Entry 6SJB (electron microscopy, 3.70 A resolution); this record covers chains C and X of the 4 polymer chains in the assembly.

[Chain C]
Protein: RecBCD enzyme subunit RecC
From: Escherichia coli
Notes: EC 3.1.11.5
Reference sequence: P07648 (RECC_ECOLI); residue numbers follow UniProt; this construct covers 1-1122
Sequence (1122 residues; numbered 1 to 1122; the number before each row is that of its first residue):
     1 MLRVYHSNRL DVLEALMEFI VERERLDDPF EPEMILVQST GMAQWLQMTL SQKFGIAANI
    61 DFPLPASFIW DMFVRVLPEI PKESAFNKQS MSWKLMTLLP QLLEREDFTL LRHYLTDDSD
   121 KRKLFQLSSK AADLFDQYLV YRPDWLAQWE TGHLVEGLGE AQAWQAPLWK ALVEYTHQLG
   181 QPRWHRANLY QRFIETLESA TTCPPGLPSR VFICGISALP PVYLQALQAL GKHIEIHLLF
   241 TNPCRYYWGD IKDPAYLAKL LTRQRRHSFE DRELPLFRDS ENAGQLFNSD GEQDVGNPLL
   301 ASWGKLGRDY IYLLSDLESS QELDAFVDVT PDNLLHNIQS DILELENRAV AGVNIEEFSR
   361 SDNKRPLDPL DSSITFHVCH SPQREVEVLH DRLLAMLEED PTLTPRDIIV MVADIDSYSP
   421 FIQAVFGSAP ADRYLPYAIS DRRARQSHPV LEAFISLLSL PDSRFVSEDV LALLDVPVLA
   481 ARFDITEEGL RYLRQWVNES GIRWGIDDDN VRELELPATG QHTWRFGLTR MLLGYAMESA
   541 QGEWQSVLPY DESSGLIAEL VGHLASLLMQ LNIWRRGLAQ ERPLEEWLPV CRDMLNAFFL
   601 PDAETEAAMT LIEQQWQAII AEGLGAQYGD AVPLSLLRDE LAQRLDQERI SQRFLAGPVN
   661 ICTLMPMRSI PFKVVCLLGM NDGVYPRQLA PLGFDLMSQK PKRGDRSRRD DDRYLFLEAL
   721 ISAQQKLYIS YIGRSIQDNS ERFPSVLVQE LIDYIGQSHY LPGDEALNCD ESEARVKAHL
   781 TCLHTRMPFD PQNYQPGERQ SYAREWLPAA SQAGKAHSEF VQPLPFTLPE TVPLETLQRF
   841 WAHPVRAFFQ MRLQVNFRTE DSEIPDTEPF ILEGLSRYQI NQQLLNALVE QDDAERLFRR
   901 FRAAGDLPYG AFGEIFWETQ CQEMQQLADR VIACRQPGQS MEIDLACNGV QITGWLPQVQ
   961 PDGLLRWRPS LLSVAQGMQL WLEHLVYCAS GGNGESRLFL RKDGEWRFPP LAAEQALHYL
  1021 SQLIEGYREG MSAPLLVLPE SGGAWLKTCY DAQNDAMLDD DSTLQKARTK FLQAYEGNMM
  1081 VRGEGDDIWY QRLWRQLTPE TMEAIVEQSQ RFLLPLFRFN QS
Not modelled in the structure: 1122
Curated features (UniProtKB/Swiss-Prot):
  - natural variant: Gln647 to Leu655 (sequence variant, change not given here; In recC-1004)
  - mutagenesis: Gln38 (Q38A: Acts at variant Chi sequences), Leu64 (L64A: Does not act at Chi), Trp70 (W70A: Does not act at Chi), Asp133 (D133A: Does not act at Chi), Leu134 (L134A: Acts at variant Chi sequences), Asp136 (D136A: Does not act at Chi), Gln137 (Q137A: Acts at variant Chi sequences), Arg142 (R142A: Acts at variant Chi sequences), Arg186 (R186A/C/H: Does not act at Chi), Asp705 (D705A/H: Acts at variant Chi sequences)

[Chain X]
Molecule: DNA fork substrate
Sequence (85 nucleotides; row label = number of the first residue in the row; note: 5 numbers in that range are skipped by the numbering (no residue carries them; nothing is unmodelled there)):
     1 TTTTTTTTTT TTTTTGAGCG ACTGCACTAC AAC
    39 AGAACCATGG TTCTGTTGTA GTGCAGTCGC TCTTTTTTTT GCTGGTGGTT TT
Not modelled in the structure: 1-3, 39-52

[How chain C and chain X interact]
Contacting residue pairs - 75 pairs, chain C then chain X:
  Gln38(C) - DT81(X)  base contact
  Thr40(C) - DG86(X)  sugar contact
  Phe62(C) - DG86(X)  hydrogen bond to the base
  Pro63(C) - DG86(X)  base contact
  Leu64(C) - DG85(X)  base contact
  Leu64(C) - DG86(X)  base contact
  Pro65(C) - DG85(X)  base contact
  Ala66(C) - DG83(X)  phosphate contact
  Ala66(C) - DT84(X)  sugar contact
  Ala66(C) - DG85(X)  hydrogen bond to the base
  Ser67(C) - DG85(X)  base contact
  Trp70(C) - DT84(X)  stacking on the base
  Lys82(C) - DT84(X)  hydrogen bond to the base
  Glu83(C) - DT84(X)  base contact
  Ser84(C) - DT84(X)  hydrogen bond to the base
  Lys88(C) - DG79(X)  hydrogen bond to the base
  Asp133(C) - DG79(X)  hydrogen bond to the base
  Asp133(C) - DG82(X)  hydrogen bond to the base
  Asp136(C) - DG83(X)  hydrogen bond to the base
  Gln137(C) - DG82(X)  hydrogen bond to the base
  Gln137(C) - DG83(X)  base contact
  Val140(C) - DG83(X)  base contact
  Tyr141(C) - DG83(X)  hydrogen bond to the base
  Arg186(C) - DG83(X)  sugar contact
  Arg186(C) - DT84(X)  salt bridge to the phosphate
  Arg443(C) - DT87(X)  salt bridge to the phosphate
  Tyr492(C) - DT9(X)  base contact
  Arg649(C) - DT81(X)  phosphate contact
  Arg649(C) - DG83(X)  salt bridge to the phosphate
  Arg649(C) - DG85(X)  phosphate contact
  Arg649(C) - DG86(X)  salt bridge to the phosphate
  Ile650(C) - DC80(X)  sugar contact
  Ile650(C) - DT81(X)  hydrogen bond to the phosphate
  Ser651(C) - DT87(X)  base contact
  Gln652(C) - DT81(X)  hydrogen bond to the base
  Arg653(C) - DT87(X)  base contact
  Thr663(C) - DC80(X)  hydrogen bond to the base
  Met665(C) - DT81(X)  base contact
  Pro666(C) - DT81(X)  base contact
  Tyr685(C) - DC80(X)  base contact
  Arg687(C) - DT78(X)  salt bridge to the phosphate
  Arg687(C) - DG79(X)  salt bridge to the phosphate
  Leu689(C) - DT78(X)  phosphate contact
  Leu689(C) - DG79(X)  sugar contact
  Arg706(C) - DG82(X)  base contact
  Arg706(C) - DG83(X)  hydrogen bond to the base
  Arg708(C) - DC80(X)  salt bridge to the phosphate
  Arg708(C) - DG82(X)  salt bridge to the phosphate
  Asp712(C) - DC80(X)  hydrogen bond to the base
  Arg839(C) - DT11(X)  phosphate contact
  Arg846(C) - DT12(X)  salt bridge to the phosphate
  Arg846(C) - DT13(X)  salt bridge to the phosphate
  Gln850(C) - DT12(X)  hydrogen bond to the phosphate
  Gly874(C) - DT14(X)  base contact
  Leu875(C) - DT13(X)  base contact
  Leu875(C) - DT14(X)  base contact
  Tyr878(C) - DT13(X)  base contact
  Tyr878(C) - DT14(X)  sugar contact
  Arg968(C) - DT13(X)  hydrogen bond to the phosphate
  Arg968(C) - DT14(X)  salt bridge to the phosphate
  Pro969(C) - DT15(X)  phosphate contact
  Ser970(C) - DT14(X)  hydrogen bond to the phosphate
  Ser970(C) - DT15(X)  hydrogen bond to the phosphate
  Leu971(C) - DT15(X)  hydrogen bond to the phosphate
  Leu971(C) - DG16(X)  phosphate contact
  Gln976(C) - DT14(X)  phosphate contact
  Arg1001(C) - DT15(X)  salt bridge to the phosphate
  Lys1002(C) - DA17(X)  salt bridge to the phosphate
  Asn1078(C) - DG16(X)  base contact
  Asn1078(C) - DC70(X)  base contact
  Met1079(C) - DC70(X)  sugar contact
  Met1079(C) - DT71(X)  phosphate contact
  Met1080(C) - DG16(X)  base contact
  Val1081(C) - DG16(X)  phosphate contact
  Arg1082(C) - DT15(X)  base contact
Also at the interface, not in a pair above, chain C (62 interface residues in all): Val37, Ser39, Ala43, Leu134, Leu556, Leu664, Gln688, Leu715, Gln1073
Also at the interface, not in a pair above, chain X (22 interface residues in all): DT5, DT69

[In short]
62 residues of chain C face 22 of chain X across their interface, with 20 hydrogen bonds, 13 salt bridges and
1 aromatic stacking contact. Among the polar pairs are Phe62(C)-DG86(X), Ala66(C)-DG85(X) and
Lys82(C)-DT84(X). From UniProt: 10 mutagenesis sites on chain C.
Here chain C is RecBCD enzyme subunit RecC (Escherichia coli) and chain X is DNA fork substrate. Entry 6SJB
(Cryo-EM structure of the RecBCD Chi recognised complex) was determined by electron microscopy together with
6SJE, 6SJF, 6SJG, 6T2U and 6T2V from the same study.
